8DQ7 - chains A and B; structure by X-ray diffraction, 2.10 A resolution.

== Chain A (and B) ==
Molecule: Amine oxidase
Organism: Pseudomonas putida S16
Notes: chain B of this document is another copy of the same molecule, construct and numbering; everything in this record applies to it too
UniProtKB: F8G0P2 (F8G0P2_PSEP6); numbering as in UniProt (aligned over 51-482)
Sequence (432 residues; numbered 51 to 482; the number before each row is that of its first residue):
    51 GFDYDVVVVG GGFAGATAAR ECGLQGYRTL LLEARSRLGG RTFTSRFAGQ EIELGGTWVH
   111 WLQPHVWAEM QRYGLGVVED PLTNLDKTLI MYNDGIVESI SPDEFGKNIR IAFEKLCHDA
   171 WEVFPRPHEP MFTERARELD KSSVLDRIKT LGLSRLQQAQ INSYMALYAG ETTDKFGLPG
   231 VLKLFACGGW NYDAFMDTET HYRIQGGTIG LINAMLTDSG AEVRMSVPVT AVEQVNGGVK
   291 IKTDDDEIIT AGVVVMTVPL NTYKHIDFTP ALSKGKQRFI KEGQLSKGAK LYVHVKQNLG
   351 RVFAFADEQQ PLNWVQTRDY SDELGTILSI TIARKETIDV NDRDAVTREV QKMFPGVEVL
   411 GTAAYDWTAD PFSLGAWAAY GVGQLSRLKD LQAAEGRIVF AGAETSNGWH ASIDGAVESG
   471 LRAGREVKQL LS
Sequence notes: engineered mutation Leu-104 (Phe in F8G0P2), Thr-107 (Ala in F8G0P2), Ile-146 (Ser in F8G0P2), Asp-317 (Gly in F8G0P2), Arg-368 (His in F8G0P2), Val-449 (Leu in F8G0P2), Ser-462 (Asn in F8G0P2)
Residues lining bound ligands: dihydroflavine-adenine dinucleotide (FDA): Val-59, Gly-60, Gly-61, Gly-62, Phe-63, Ala-64, Gly-65, Leu-82, Glu-83, Ala-84, Arg-85, Gly-89, Gly-90, Arg-91, Thr-92, Leu-104, Gly-105, Gly-106, Thr-107, Trp-108, Glu-249, Val-277, Pro-278, Val-279, Thr-307, Val-308, Pro-309, Thr-312, Ile-316, Lys-340, Trp-417, Phe-422, Ala-426, Trp-427, Gly-452, Ala-453, Ala-461, Ser-462, Ile-463, Asp-464, Ala-466
Curated features (UniProtKB/Swiss-Prot):
  - binding site (FAD): Ala-64, Glu-83, Ala-84, Arg-85, Arg-91, Trp-108, Val-279, Ala-453, Ile-463
  - binding site ((S)-nicotine): Thr-381
  - mutagenesis: Thr-250 (T250V: More than 10-fold increase in KM; when associated with V-381. Does not affect kcat significantly, but shows a small decrease in catalytic efficiency), Thr-381 (T381V: 2-fold increase in KM. More than 10-fold increase in KM; when associated with V-250. Does not affect kcat significantly, but shows a small decrease in catalytic efficiency), Trp-427 (W427F: 3.5-fold increase in activity; when associated with Y-462; W427N: Loss of activity; when associated with W-462; W427Y: 2.8-fold increase in activity. 7.5-fold increase in activity ...)

== Chain A / chain B interface ==
Residue-residue contacts (68; chain A residue first):
  Arg-70(A) with Arg-122(B)
  Glu-71(A) with Arg-122(B), salt bridge
  Leu-74(A) with Leu-74(B)
  Gln-75(A) with Asp-268(B), hydrogen bond
  Trp-111(A) with Pro-114(B); Pro-175(B); Arg-176(B); Pro-177(B); His-178(B); Trp-240(B), hydrophobic
  Leu-112(A) with Cys-237(B)
  Pro-114(A) with Trp-111(B); Pro-114(B), hydrophobic; Trp-117(B)
  His-115(A) with Trp-117(B); Gln-121(B), hydrogen bond
  Trp-117(A) with Pro-114(B); His-115(B); His-178(B)
  Ala-118(A) with Ala-118(B), hydrophobic
  Gln-121(A) with His-115(B), hydrogen bond; Glu-468(B); Leu-471(B); Arg-475(B), hydrogen bond (backbone-side chain)
  Arg-122(A) with Arg-70(B); Glu-71(B), salt bridge; Arg-122(B); Leu-471(B); Arg-475(B); Lys-478(B), hydrogen bond (backbone-side chain)
  Tyr-123(A) with Arg-475(B)
  Gly-124(A) with Arg-475(B)
  Val-127(A) with Arg-176(B)
  Glu-129(A) with Arg-176(B), salt bridge
  Trp-171(A) with Asp-243(B); Ala-244(B)
  Pro-175(A) with Trp-111(B); Tyr-252(B)
  Arg-176(A) with Trp-111(B); Val-127(B); Glu-129(B), salt bridge; Tyr-252(B)
  Pro-177(A) with Trp-111(B)
  His-178(A) with Trp-111(B); Trp-117(B)
  Cys-237(A) with Leu-112(B)
  Gly-239(A) with Asn-241(B), hydrogen bond (backbone-side chain); Ala-244(B)
  Trp-240(A) with Trp-111(B), hydrophobic; Asp-247(B)
  Asn-241(A) with Gly-239(B), hydrogen bond (side chain-backbone); Asn-241(B)
  Asp-243(A) with Trp-171(B)
  Ala-244(A) with Trp-171(B); Gly-239(B)
  Asp-247(A) with Trp-171(B); Trp-240(B)
  Tyr-252(A) with Pro-175(B); Arg-176(B)
  Asp-268(A) with Gln-75(B), hydrogen bond
  Glu-468(A) with Gln-121(B)
  Leu-471(A) with Gln-121(B); Arg-122(B)
  Arg-475(A) with Gln-121(B), hydrogen bond (side chain-backbone); Arg-122(B); Tyr-123(B); Gly-124(B)
  Lys-478(A) with Arg-122(B)
Also at the interface, not in a pair above, chain A (39 interface residues in all): His-110, Glu-119, Glu-179, Phe-182, Arg-472
Also at the interface, not in a pair above, chain B (39 interface residues in all): His-110, Glu-119, Glu-179, Phe-182, Arg-472

== In short ==
The chain A/chain B interface involves 39 residues from each chain, with 9 hydrogen bonds and 4 salt bridges.
Polar contacts include Glu-71(A)/Arg-122(B), Glu-129(A)/Arg-176(B) and Gln-75(A)/Asp-268(B). Ligands of chain
A: dihydroflavine-adenine dinucleotide.
Chain A and chain B are both Amine oxidase (Pseudomonas putida S16); the structure, The structure of NicA2
variant F104L/A107T/S146I/G317D/H368R/L449V/N462S from Pseudomonas putida, was determined by X-ray
diffraction, deposited together with 8DQ8 and 8DSV.
